7D7N - chains A and B; structure by electron microscopy, 5.20 A resolution (low resolution: residue-level contacts below are approximate; hydrogen-bond / salt-bridge calls are withheld).

Chain A (and B):
Name: ATP-binding cassette sub-family B member 6, mitochondrial
Source organism: Homo sapiens
Notes: chain B of this document is another copy of the same molecule, construct and numbering; everything in this record applies to it too
UniProt: Q9NP58 (ABCB6_HUMAN); residues 1-842 here = UniProt positions 1-842
Sequence (842 residues; each row starts with the number of its first residue):
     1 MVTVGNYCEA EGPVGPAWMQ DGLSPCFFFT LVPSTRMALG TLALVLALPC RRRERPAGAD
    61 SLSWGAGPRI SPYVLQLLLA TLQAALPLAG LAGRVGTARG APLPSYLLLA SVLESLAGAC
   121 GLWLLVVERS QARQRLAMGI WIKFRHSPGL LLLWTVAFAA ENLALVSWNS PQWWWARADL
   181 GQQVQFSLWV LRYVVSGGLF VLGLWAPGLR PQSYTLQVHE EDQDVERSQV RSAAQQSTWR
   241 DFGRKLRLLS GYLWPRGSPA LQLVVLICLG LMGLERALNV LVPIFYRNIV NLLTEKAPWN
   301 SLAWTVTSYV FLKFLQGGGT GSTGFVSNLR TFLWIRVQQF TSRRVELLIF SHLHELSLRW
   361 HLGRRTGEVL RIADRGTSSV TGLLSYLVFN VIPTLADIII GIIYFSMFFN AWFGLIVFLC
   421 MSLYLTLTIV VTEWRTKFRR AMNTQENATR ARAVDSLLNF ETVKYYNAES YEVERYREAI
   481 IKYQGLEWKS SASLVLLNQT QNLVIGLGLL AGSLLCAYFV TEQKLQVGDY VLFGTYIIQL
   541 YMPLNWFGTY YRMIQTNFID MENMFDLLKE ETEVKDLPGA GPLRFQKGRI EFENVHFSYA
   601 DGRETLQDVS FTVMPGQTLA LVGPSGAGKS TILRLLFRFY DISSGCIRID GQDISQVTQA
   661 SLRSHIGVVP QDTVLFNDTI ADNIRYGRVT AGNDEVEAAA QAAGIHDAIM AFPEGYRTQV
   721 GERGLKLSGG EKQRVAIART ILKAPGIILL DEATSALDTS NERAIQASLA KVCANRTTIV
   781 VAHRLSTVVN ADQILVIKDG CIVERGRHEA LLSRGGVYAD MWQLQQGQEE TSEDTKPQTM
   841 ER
Not modelled in the structure: 1-26, 51-69, 95-104, 133-145, 170-183, 207-240, 298-304, 828-842
UniProt features mapped onto this chain:
  - binding site (ATP): Tyr599, Gly623 to Arg634
  - glycosylation: Asn6 (N-linked (GlcNAc...) asparagine)
What the authors report for this chain:
  - mutagenesis - Y286A, V531A, M542A, W546A, W546V: abolished catalytic activity on substrate-stimulated
  - mutagenesis - W546F: unchanged catalytic activity on substrate-stimulated
  - mutagenesis - T294A: decreased catalytic activity
  - mutagenesis - Y286A, T294A, V531A: decreased expression

How chain A and chain B interact:
Pairs across the interface (6; chain A residue first):
  Asn459(A) - Val674(B)
  Tyr465(A) - Arg663(B)
  Tyr466(A) - Tyr686(B)
  Arg663(A) - Tyr465(B)
  Val674(A) - Asn459(B)
  Tyr686(A) - Tyr466(B)
Other interface residues (no listed pair), chain A (7 interface residues in all): Gly687
Other interface residues (no listed pair), chain B (7 interface residues in all): Gly687

Overview:
Chain A and chain B each contribute 7 residues to their interface. From UniProt: 13 ATP-binding residues on
chain A. The paper reports that Y286A, V531A and M542A of chain A, among others, abolish catalytic activity on
substrate-stimulated; Y286A, T294A and V531A of chain A reduce expression.
Chain A and chain B are both ATP-binding cassette sub-family B member 6, mitochondrial (Homo sapiens); the
structure, Cryo-EM structure of human ABCB6 transporter, was determined by electron microscopy, deposited
together with 7D7R.
